6VAC - chains A and C of the 3 polymer chains in the assembly; structure by electron microscopy, 5.70 A resolution (low resolution: residue-level contacts below are approximate; hydrogen-bond / salt-bridge calls are withheld).

[Chain A]
Protein: Vacuolar protein sorting-associated protein 35
From: Mus musculus
UniProtKB: Q9EQH3 (VPS35_MOUSE); numbering as in UniProt (aligned over 1-796)
Chain sequence (796 residues; numbered 1 to 796; the number before each row is that of its first residue):
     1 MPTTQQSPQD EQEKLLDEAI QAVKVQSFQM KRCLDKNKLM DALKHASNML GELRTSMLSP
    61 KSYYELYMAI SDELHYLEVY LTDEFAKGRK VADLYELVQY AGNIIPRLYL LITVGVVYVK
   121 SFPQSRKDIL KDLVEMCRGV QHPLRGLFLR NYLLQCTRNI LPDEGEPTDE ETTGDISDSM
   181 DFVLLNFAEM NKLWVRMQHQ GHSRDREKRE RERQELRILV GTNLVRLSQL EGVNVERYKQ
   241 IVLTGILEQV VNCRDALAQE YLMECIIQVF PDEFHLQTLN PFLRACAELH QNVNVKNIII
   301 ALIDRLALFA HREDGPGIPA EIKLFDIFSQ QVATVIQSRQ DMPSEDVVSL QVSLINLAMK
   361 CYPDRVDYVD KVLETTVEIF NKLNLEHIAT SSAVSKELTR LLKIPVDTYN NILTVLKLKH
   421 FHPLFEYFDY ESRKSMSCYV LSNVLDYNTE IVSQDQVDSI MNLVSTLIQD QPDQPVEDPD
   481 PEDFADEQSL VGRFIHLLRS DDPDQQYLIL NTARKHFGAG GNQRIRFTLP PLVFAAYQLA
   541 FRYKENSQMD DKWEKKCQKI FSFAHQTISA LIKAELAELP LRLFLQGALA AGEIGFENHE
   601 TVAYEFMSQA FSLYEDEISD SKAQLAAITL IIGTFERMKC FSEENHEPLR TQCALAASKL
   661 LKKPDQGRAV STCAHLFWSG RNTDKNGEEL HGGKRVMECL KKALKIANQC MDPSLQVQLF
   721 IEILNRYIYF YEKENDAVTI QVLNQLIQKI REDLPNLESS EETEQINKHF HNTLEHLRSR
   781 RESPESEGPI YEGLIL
Not modelled in the structure: 1-14, 470-483, 679-694, 711, 734-738, 781-796
UniProt features mapped onto this chain:
  - region (Interaction with SNX3): V25 to K44, D205 to E215
  - modified residue: S7 (Phosphoserine), S783 (Phosphoserine), Y791 (Phosphotyrosine)
From the paper describing this entry:
  - mutagenesis - K659E/K662E/K663E: decreased binding to Vacuolar protein sorting-associated protein 35 (chain A)

[Chain C]
Protein: Vacuolar protein sorting-associated protein 29
From: Mus musculus
UniProtKB: Q9QZ88 (VPS29_MOUSE); residue numbers follow UniProt; this construct covers 1-182
Chain sequence (182 residues; row label = number of the first residue in the row):
     1 MLVLVLGDLH IPHRCNSLPA KFKKLLVPGK IQHILCTGNL CTKESYDYLK TLAGDVHIVR
    61 GDFDENLNYP EQKVVTVGQF KIGLIHGHQV IPWGDMASLA LLQRQFDVDI LISGHTHKFE
   121 AFEHENKFYI NPGSATGAYN ALETNIIPSF VLMDIQASTV VTYVYQLIGD DVKVERIEYK
   181 KS
Not modelled in the structure: 1, 96, 153
UniProt features mapped onto this chain:
  - modified residue: K50 (N6-acetyllysine)
  - mutagenesis: N39 (N39D: Decreases interaction with VPS35), V90 (V90D: Decreases interaction with VPS35), I91 (I91S: Disrupts interaction with VPS35), L152 (L152E: Disrupts interaction with ANKRD27)

[Interface between chain A and chain C]
Residue-residue contacts (5; chain A residue first):
  G492(A) with P12(C)
  H496(A) with N16(C)
  F534(A) with H13(C)
  Q765(A) with D107(C)
  H769(A) with R104(C)
Also at the interface, not in a pair above, chain A (6 interface residues in all): L589
Also at the interface, not in a pair above, chain C (6 interface residues in all): A141

[In short]
Chain A and chain C each contribute 6 residues to their interface. From UniProt: 4 mutagenesis sites on chain
C. From the paper: K659E/K662E/K663E of chain A reduce binding to Vacuolar protein sorting-associated protein
35 (chain A).
Chain A is Vacuolar protein sorting-associated protein 35 and chain C is Vacuolar protein sorting-associated
protein 29, both from Mus musculus; the structure, Mouse retromer (VPS26/VPS35/VPS29) heterotrimer, was
determined by electron microscopy together with 6VAB from the same study.
